Entry 2WEW (X-ray diffraction, 1.95 A resolution); this record covers chain A.

# Chain A
Molecule: Apolipoprotein M
Organism: Homo sapiens
UniProtKB: O95445 (APOM_HUMAN); numbering as in UniProt (aligned over 22-188)
Chain sequence (172 residues; numbered 17 to 188; the number before each row is that of its first residue):
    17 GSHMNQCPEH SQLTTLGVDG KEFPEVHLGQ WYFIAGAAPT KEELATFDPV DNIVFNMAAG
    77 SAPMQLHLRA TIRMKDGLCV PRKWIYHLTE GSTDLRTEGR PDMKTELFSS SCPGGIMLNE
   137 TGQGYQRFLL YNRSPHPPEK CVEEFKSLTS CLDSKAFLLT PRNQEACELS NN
Unresolved in the structure: 17, 188
UniProt features mapped onto this chain:
  - binding site (tetradecanoate): Glu136, Arg143
  - glycosylation: Asn135 (N-linked (GlcNAc...) asparagine)
  - mutagenesis: Gln22 (Q22A: Introduces a signal cleavage site. Abolishes interaction with lipoprotein particles. Leads to rapid elimination from plasma), Asn135 (N135Q: Loss of glycosylation), Asn148 (N148Q: No loss of glycosylation)
Disulfides: Cys23-Cys167, Cys95-Cys183

# Overview
Curated annotation (UniProt) lists tetradecanoate-binding residues Glu136 and Arg143 and 3 mutagenesis sites.
Chain A is Apolipoprotein M (Homo sapiens); the structure, Crystal structure of human apoM in complex with
myristic acid, was determined by X-ray diffraction together with 2WEX from the same study.
